PDB entry 7BL9 | X-ray diffraction, 1.30 A resolution | chain A

Chain A:
Name: Bromodomain adjacent to zinc finger domain protein 2A
Source organism: Homo sapiens
Notes: fragment: Bromodomain (residues 1796-1899); engineered mutation(s): First two residues SM derive from the expression tag
UniProtKB: Q9UIF9 (BAZ2A_HUMAN); residues 1796-1898 here = UniProt positions 1796-1898
Sequence (105 residues; numbered 1794 to 1898; the number before each row is that of its first residue):
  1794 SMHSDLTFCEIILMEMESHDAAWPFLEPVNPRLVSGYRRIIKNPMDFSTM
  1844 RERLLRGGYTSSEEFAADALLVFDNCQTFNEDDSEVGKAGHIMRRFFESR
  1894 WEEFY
Sequence notes: expression tag (1794-1795)
Small-molecule neighbours: 3WQ (1-{1-[2-(methylsulfonyl)phenyl]-7-propoxyindolizin-3-yl}ethanone): Trp1816, Pro1817, Phe1818, Glu1820, Pro1821, Val1822, Leu1826, Val1827, Tyr1830, Cys1869, Phe1872, Asn1873, Val1879
Reported in the primary citation:
  - conformationally variable residues (side-chain flip): Glu1820
  - binding site for 3WQ: Glu1820

Overview:
Chain A binds compound 3WQ. From the paper: a binding site for 3WQ at Glu1820; conformational variability at
Glu1820.
Chain A is Bromodomain adjacent to zinc finger domain protein 2A (Homo sapiens); the structure, BAZ2A
bromodomain in complex with GSK2801 chemical probe, was determined by X-ray diffraction together with 7BL8,
7BLA, 7BLB, 7BLC and 7BLD from the same study.
